PDB entry 7EH1 | X-ray diffraction, 2.90 A resolution | chains D and G of the 9 polymer chains in the assembly

# Chain D
Name: DNA-directed RNA polymerase subunit beta'
Organism: Thermus thermophilus HB8
Notes: EC 2.7.7.6
Reference sequence: Q8RQE8 (RPOC_THET8); numbering as in UniProt (aligned over 1-1524)
Sequence (1524 residues; row label = number of the first residue in the row):
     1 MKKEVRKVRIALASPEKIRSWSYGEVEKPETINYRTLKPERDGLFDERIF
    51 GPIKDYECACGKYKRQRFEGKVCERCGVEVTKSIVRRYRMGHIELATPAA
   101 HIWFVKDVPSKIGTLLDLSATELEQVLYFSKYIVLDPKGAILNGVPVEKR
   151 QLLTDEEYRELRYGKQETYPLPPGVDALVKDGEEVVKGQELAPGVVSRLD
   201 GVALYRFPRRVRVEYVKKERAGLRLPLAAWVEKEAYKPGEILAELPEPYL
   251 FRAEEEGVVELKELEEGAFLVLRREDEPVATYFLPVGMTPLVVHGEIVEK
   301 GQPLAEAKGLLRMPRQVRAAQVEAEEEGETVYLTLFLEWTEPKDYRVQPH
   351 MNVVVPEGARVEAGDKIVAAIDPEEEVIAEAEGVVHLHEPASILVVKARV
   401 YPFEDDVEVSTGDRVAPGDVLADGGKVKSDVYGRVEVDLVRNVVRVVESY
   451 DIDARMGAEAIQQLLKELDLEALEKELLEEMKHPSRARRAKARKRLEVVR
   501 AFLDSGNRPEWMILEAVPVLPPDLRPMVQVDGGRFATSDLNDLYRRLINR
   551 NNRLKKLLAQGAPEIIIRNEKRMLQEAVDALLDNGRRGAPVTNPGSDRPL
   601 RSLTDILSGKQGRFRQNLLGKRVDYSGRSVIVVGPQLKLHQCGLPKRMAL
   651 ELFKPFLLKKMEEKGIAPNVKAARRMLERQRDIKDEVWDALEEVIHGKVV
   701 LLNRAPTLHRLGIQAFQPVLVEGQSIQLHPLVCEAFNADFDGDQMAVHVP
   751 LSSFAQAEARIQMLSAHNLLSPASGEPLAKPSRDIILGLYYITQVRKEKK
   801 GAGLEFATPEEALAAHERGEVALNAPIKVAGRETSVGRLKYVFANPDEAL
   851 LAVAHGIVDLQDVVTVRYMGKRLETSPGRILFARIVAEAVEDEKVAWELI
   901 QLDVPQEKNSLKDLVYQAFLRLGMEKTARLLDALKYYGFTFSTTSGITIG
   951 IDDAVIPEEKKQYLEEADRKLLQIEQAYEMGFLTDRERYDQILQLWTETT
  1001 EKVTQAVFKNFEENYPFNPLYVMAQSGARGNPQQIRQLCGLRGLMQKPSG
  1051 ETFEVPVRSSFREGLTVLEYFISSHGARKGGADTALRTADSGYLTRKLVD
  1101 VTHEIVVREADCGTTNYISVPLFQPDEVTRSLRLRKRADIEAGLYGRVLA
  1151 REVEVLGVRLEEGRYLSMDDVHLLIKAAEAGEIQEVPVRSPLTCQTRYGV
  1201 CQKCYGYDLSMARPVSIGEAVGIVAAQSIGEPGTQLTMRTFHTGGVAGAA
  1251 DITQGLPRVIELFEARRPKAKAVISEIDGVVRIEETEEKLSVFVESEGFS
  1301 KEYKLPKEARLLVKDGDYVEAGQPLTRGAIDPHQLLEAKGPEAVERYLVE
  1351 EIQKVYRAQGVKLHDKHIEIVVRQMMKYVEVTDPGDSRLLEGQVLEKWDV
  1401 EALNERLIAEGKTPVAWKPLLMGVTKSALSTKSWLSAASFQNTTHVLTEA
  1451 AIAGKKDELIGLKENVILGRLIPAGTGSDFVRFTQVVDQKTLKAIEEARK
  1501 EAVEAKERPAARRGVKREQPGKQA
Disordered / not traced: 1-2, 1238-1251, 1503-1524
Metal / ion sites: Zn2+ site 1: Cys58, Cys60, Cys73, Cys76; Mg2+ site 1: Asp739, Asp741, Asp743 (shared with 1 residue of chain I); Mg2+ site 2: Lys840 (shared with 1 residue of chain B); Zn2+ site 2: Cys1112, Cys1194, Cys1201, Cys1204
Small-molecule neighbours:
  - CMPcPP (2TM; 5'-O-[(S)-hydroxy{[(S)-hydroxy(phosphonooxy)phosphoryl]methyl}phosphoryl]cytidine): Arg704, Pro706, Asn737, Asp739, Arg1029
  - 1,4-butanediol (BU1): Leu881, Tyr937, Thr940, Phe941

# Chain G
Molecule: 27-nt DNA strand
Sequence (27 nucleotides; each row starts with the number of its first residue):
     1 TATAATGGGAGCTGTCACGGATGCAGG
Disordered / not traced: 26-27

# Chain D / chain G interface
Contacting residue pairs - 4 pairs, chain D then chain G:
  Lys494(D) - DA21(G)  salt bridge to the phosphate
  Arg1266(D) - DC18(G)  sugar contact
  Arg1266(D) - DG19(G)  salt bridge to the phosphate
  Lys1426(D) - DG20(G)  phosphate contact
Interface residues without a listed pair, chain D (5 interface residues in all): Val108, Pro109

# Summary
5 residues of chain D face 4 of chain G across their interface, with 2 salt bridges. Among the polar pairs are
Lys494(D)-DA21(G) and Arg1266(D)-DG19(G). Chain D binds 1,4-butanediol and CMPcPP. Cys58(D), Cys60(D),
Cys73(D) and Cys76(D) form the Zn2+ site 1.
Chain D is DNA-directed RNA polymerase subunit beta' (Thermus thermophilus HB8) and chain G is a 27-nt DNA
strand; the structure, Thermus thermophilus transcription initiation complex containing a template-strand
purine at position TSS-2, GpG RNA primer, and ..., was determined by X-ray diffraction (same publication as
7EH0 and 7EH2).
